Entry 1IU3 (X-ray diffraction, 3.00 A resolution); this record covers chains D and F of the 6 polymer chains in the assembly.

Chain D:
Molecule: 10-nt DNA strand
Sequence (10 nucleotides; each row starts with the number of its first residue):
   201 AAGGATCCAA

Chain F:
Name: SeqA protein
Organism: Escherichia coli
Notes: fragment: DNA binding domain, Residues 71-181
UniProtKB: P36658 (SEQA_ECOLI); residues 6-116 here correspond to UniProt positions 71-181 (UniProt number = residue number + 65)
Chain sequence (116 residues; each row starts with the number of its first residue):
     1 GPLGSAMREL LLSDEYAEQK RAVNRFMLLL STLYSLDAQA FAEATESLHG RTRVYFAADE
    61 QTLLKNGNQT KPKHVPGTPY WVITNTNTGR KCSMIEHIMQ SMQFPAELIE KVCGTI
Not modelled in the structure: 1
Construct notes: cloning artifact (1-5)
What the authors report for this chain:
  - binding site for the 10-nt DNA strand: Asn-85, Thr-86, Asn-87
  - binding site for the 10-nt DNA strand: Arg-51, Arg-53, Asn-85, Arg-90
  - mutagenesis - R51A, R53A, N85A, N85D, N85K, N85Q, N87K, N87Q: decreased binding to hemimethylated DNA
  - specificity-determining residues: Asn-85 (proposed by the authors, not directly observed)

Chain D / chain F interface:
Residue-residue contacts - 15 pairs, chain D then chain F:
  DG203(D) / Arg-21(F)  hydrogen bond to the phosphate
  DG203(D) / Val-23(F)  sugar contact
  DG203(D) / Asn-24(F)  phosphate contact
  DG203(D) / Lys-73(F)  salt bridge to the phosphate
  DG204(D) / Arg-21(F)  phosphate contact
  DG204(D) / Ala-22(F)  hydrogen bond to the phosphate
  DG204(D) / Val-23(F)  hydrogen bond to the phosphate
  DG204(D) / Asn-85(F)  base contact
  DG204(D) / Asn-87(F)  sugar contact
  DG204(D) / Thr-88(F)  sugar contact
  DG204(D) / Lys-91(F)  salt bridge to the phosphate
  DA205(D) / Asn-87(F)  phosphate contact
  DA205(D) / Thr-88(F)  hydrogen bond to the phosphate
  DT206(D) / Asn-87(F)  hydrogen bond to the base
  DA210(D) / Arg-51(F)  phosphate contact
Also at the interface, not in a pair above, chain D (6 interface residues in all): DA209
Also at the interface, not in a pair above, chain F (11 interface residues in all): Thr-86

In short:
Chain D and chain F form an interface of 6 and 11 residues respectively, with 5 hydrogen bonds and 2 salt
bridges. Polar pairs include DT206(D)/Asn-87(F), DG203(D)/Arg-21(F) and DG204(D)/Ala-22(F). From the paper: a
binding site for the 10-nt DNA strand at Asn-85(F), Thr-86(F) and Asn-87(F) among others; R51A, R53A and N85A
of chain F, among others, reduce binding to hemimethylated DNA; 8 substitutions were tested in all.
Here chain D is a 10-nt DNA strand and chain F is SeqA protein (Escherichia coli). Entry 1IU3 (Crystal
structure of the e.coli seqa protein complexed with hemimethylated DNA) was determined by X-ray diffraction.
